PDB entry 6HUJ | electron microscopy, 3.04 A resolution | chains C and D of the 6 polymer chains in the assembly

[Chain C]
Molecule: Gamma-aminobutyric acid receptor subunit gamma-2
Organism: Homo sapiens
UniProtKB: P18507 (GBRG2_HUMAN), isoform P18507-2; residues -38 to 436 here correspond to UniProt positions 1-475 (UniProt number = residue number + 39)
Chain sequence (495 residues; each row starts with the number of its first residue; numbers below 1 keep their minus sign (Met-38 is residue -38)):
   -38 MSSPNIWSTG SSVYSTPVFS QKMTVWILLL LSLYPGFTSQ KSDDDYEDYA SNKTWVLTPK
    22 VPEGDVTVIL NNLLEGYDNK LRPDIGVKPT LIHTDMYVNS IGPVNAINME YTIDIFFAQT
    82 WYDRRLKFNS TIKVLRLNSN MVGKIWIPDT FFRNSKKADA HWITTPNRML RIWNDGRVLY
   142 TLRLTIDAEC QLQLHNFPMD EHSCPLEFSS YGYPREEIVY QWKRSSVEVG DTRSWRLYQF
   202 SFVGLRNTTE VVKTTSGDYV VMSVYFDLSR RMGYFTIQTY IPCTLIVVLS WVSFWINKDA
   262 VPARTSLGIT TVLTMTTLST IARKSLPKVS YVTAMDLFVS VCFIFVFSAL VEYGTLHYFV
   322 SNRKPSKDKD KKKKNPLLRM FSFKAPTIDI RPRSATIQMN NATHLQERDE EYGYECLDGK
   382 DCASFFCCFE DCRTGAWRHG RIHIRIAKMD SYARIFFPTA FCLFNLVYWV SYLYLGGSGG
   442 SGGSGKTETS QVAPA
Disordered / not traced: -38 to 25, 325-405, 437-456
Disulfides: Cys151-Cys165
Covalently attached groups: N-acetylglucosamine (NAG) linked to Asn208
Sequence notes: expression tag (437-456)
Ligand contacts: picrotoxin (RI5; (1aR,2aR,3S,6R,6aS,8aS,8bR,9R)-2a-hydroxy-8b-methyl-9-(prop-1-en-2-yl)hexahydro-3,6-methano-1,5,7-trioxacyclopenta[ij]c yclopropa[a]azulene-4,8(3H)-dione): Ser267, Ile270, Thr271, Leu274
UniProt features mapped onto this chain:
  - region: Arg394 to Asp411 (Interaction with GABARAP)
  - glycosylation (N-linked (GlcNAc...) asparagine): Asn13, Asn90, Asn208

[Chain D]
Molecule: Gamma-aminobutyric acid receptor subunit alpha-1
Organism: Bos taurus
UniProtKB: chimeric construct of P08219, P14867: residues -34 to -8 from P08219 (GBRA1_BOVIN) positions 1-27 (UniProt number = residue number + 35); residues 1-429 from P14867 positions 28-456 (UniProt number = residue number + 27)
Chain sequence (464 residues; numbered -34 to 429; the number before each row is that of its first residue; numbers below 1 keep their minus sign (Met-34 is residue -34)):
   -34 MKKSPGLSDY LWAWTLFLST LTGRSYGDYK DDDDKQPSLQ DELKDNTTVF TRILDRLLDG
    26 YDNRLRPGLG ERVTEVKTDI FVTSFGPVSD HDMEYTIDVF FRQSWKDERL KFKGPMTVLR
    86 LNNLMASKIW TPDTFFHNGK KSVAHNMTMP NKLLRITEDG TLLYTMRLTV RAECPMHLED
   146 FPMDAHACPL KFGSYAYTRA EVVYEWTREP ARSVVVAEDG SRLNQYDLLG QTVDSGIVQS
   206 STGEYVVMTT HFHLKRKIGY FVIQTYLPCI MTVILSQVSF WLNRESVPAR TVFGVTTVLT
   266 MTTLSISARN SLPKVAYATA MDWFIAVCYA FVFSALIEFA TVNYFTKRGY AWDGKSVVPE
   326 KPKKVKDPLI KKNNTYAPTA TSYTPNLARG DPGLATIAKS ATIEPKEVKP ETKPPEPKKT
   386 FNSVSKIDRL SRIAFPLLFG IFNLVYWATY LNREPQLKAP TPHQ
Disordered / not traced: -34 to 11, 321-383, 419-429
Disulfides: Cys139-Cys153
Covalently attached groups: N-acetylglucosamine (NAG) linked to Asn111
Sequence notes: linker (-7 to 0)
Ligand contacts:
  - gamma-amino-butanoic acid (ABU): Phe65, Arg67, Leu118, Thr130
  - PIO ([(2R)-2-octanoyloxy-3-[oxidanyl-[(1R,2R,3S,4R,5R,6S)-2,3,6-tris(oxidanyl)-4,5-diphosphonooxy-cyclohexyl]oxy-phosphoryl]oxy-propyl] octanoate): Arg249, Glu303, Thr306, Phe310, Thr311, Lys312, Arg313, Phe386, Asn387, Ser388, Ser390, Lys391, Ile392, Leu395, Ser396, Phe400
  - picrotoxin (RI5; (1aR,2aR,3S,6R,6aS,8aS,8bR,9R)-2a-hydroxy-8b-methyl-9-(prop-1-en-2-yl)hexahydro-3,6-methano-1,5,7-trioxacyclopenta[ij]c yclopropa[a]azulene-4,8(3H)-dione): Val257, Thr261, Leu264
UniProt features mapped onto this chain:
  - binding site (4-aminobutanoate): Arg67, Thr130
  - binding site (3alpha-hydroxy-5alpha-pregnan-11,20-dione): Trp246
  - glycosylation (N-linked (GlcNAc...) asparagine): Asn11, Asn111
Reported in the primary citation:
  - binding site for gamma-amino-butanoic acid: Phe65, Arg67, Thr130

[How chain C and chain D interact]
Contacting residue pairs - 105 pairs, chain C then chain D:
  Val27(C) - Leu30(D)  hydrophobic
  Val27(C) - Leu34(D)  hydrophobic
  Thr28(C) - Asp27(D)  hydrogen bond
  Thr28(C) - Leu30(D)
  Leu31(C) - Arg29(D)
  Leu31(C) - Leu30(D)  hydrophobic
  Asn32(C) - Arg29(D)
  Leu35(C) - Arg29(D)
  Ser61(C) - Glu138(D)
  Phe77(C) - Phe100(D)  hydrophobic
  Phe77(C) - Tyr160(D)  hydrophobic
  Arg97(C) - Tyr162(D)
  Arg97(C) - Thr163(D)  hydrogen bond
  Arg97(C) - Glu166(D)  salt bridge
  Leu98(C) - Arg29(D)
  Leu98(C) - Ala161(D)
  Asn99(C) - Trp95(D)  hydrogen bond
  Asn99(C) - Asp98(D)  hydrogen bond
  Asn99(C) - Tyr162(D)  hydrogen bond
  Asn101(C) - Asn28(D)  hydrogen bond (side chain-backbone)
  Met102(C) - Arg29(D)
  His122(C) - Lys105(D)
  Ile124(C) - Thr99(D)
  Ile124(C) - Phe100(D)
  Ile124(C) - Ser107(D)
  Ile124(C) - Ala109(D)
  Ile124(C) - Leu133(D)  hydrophobic
  Thr125(C) - Thr99(D)  hydrogen bond (side chain-backbone)
  Thr125(C) - Met131(D)
  Thr125(C) - Leu133(D)
  Thr126(C) - Pro97(D)
  Thr126(C) - Asp98(D)
  Asn128(C) - Phe100(D)
  Asn128(C) - Tyr160(D)
  Arg129(C) - Tyr160(D)
  Met130(C) - Tyr160(D)  hydrophobic
  Met130(C) - Ala161(D)  hydrophobic
  Arg132(C) - Ala161(D)  hydrogen bond (side chain-backbone)
  Arg132(C) - Thr163(D)
  Arg132(C) - Thr207(D)  hydrogen bond (side chain-backbone)
  Arg132(C) - Tyr210(D)  hydrogen bond
  Thr142(C) - Tyr160(D)
  Leu143(C) - Tyr160(D)  hydrogen bond (backbone-side chain)
  Arg144(C) - Phe100(D)
  Arg144(C) - Phe101(D)  hydrogen bond (side chain-backbone)
  Arg144(C) - His102(D)  hydrogen bond (side chain-backbone)
  Arg144(C) - Gly104(D)  hydrogen bond (side chain-backbone)
  Arg144(C) - Tyr160(D)  hydrogen bond (backbone-side chain)
  Arg194(C) - His142(D)
  Ser195(C) - Glu138(D)
  Ser195(C) - Pro140(D)
  Trp196(C) - Met58(D)
  Arg197(C) - Asp57(D)
  Arg197(C) - Met58(D)
  Arg197(C) - Lys105(D)
  Arg197(C) - Glu138(D)  salt bridge
  Tyr199(C) - Asp55(D)  hydrogen bond (side chain-backbone)
  Tyr199(C) - His56(D)  hydrogen bond (side chain-backbone)
  Tyr199(C) - Asp57(D)  hydrogen bond (side chain-backbone)
  Tyr199(C) - Met58(D)
  Tyr199(C) - Lys279(D)
  Tyr199(C) - Val280(D)  hydrophobic
  Tyr199(C) - Ala281(D)  hydrogen bond (backbone-backbone)
  Gln200(C) - Lys279(D)
  Gln200(C) - Ala281(D)
  Arg232(C) - Ala281(D)
  Arg232(C) - Tyr282(D)
  Gly234(C) - Ala281(D)
  Tyr235(C) - Arg274(D)
  Tyr235(C) - Val280(D)
  Tyr235(C) - Ala281(D)  hydrophobic
  Tyr235(C) - Tyr282(D)
  Ile238(C) - Ala283(D)  hydrophobic
  Ile238(C) - Asp287(D)
  Gln239(C) - Ser270(D)
  Gln239(C) - Arg274(D)
  Gln239(C) - Asp287(D)
  Pro243(C) - Tyr294(D)
  Leu246(C) - Tyr294(D)  hydrophobic
  Leu246(C) - Phe298(D)
  Ile247(C) - Tyr294(D)
  Val249(C) - Phe298(D)  hydrophobic
  Leu250(C) - Val263(D)  hydrophobic
  Leu250(C) - Phe298(D)  hydrophobic
  Leu250(C) - Leu301(D)  hydrophobic
  Val253(C) - Ile302(D)  hydrophobic
  Val253(C) - Ala305(D)  hydrophobic
  Ile257(C) - Asn308(D)
  Pro263(C) - Pro253(D)  hydrophobic
  Ala264(C) - Val252(D)
  Ala264(C) - Thr256(D)
  Leu268(C) - Thr256(D)
  Leu268(C) - Val260(D)  hydrophobic
  Thr271(C) - Val260(D)
  Thr271(C) - Leu264(D)
  Thr272(C) - Val260(D)
  Leu274(C) - Leu264(D)  hydrophobic
  Thr275(C) - Leu264(D)
  Thr275(C) - Thr267(D)
  Thr278(C) - Ile271(D)
  Leu279(C) - Thr267(D)
  Ile282(C) - Ile271(D)  hydrophobic
  Lys285(C) - Asn275(D)
  Lys285(C) - Lys279(D)
  Ser286(C) - Lys279(D)
Also at the interface, not in a pair above, chain C (61 interface residues in all): Asp75, Lys105, Ala121, Glu189, Met233, Trp256, Ala261, Ser267
Also at the interface, not in a pair above, chain D (66 interface residues in all): Phe66, Thr96, Asn103, Lys106, Val108, Ser206, Val257, Thr261, Pro278, Phe304, Tyr309

[Overview]
The interface between chain C and chain D involves 61 residues on one side and 66 on the other; the contacts
include 19 hydrogen bonds and 2 salt bridges. Among the polar pairs are Arg97(C)-Glu166(D),
Arg197(C)-Glu138(D) and Thr28(C)-Asp27(D). The paper reports a binding site for gamma-amino-butanoic acid at
Phe65(D), Arg67(D) and Thr130(D).
Chain C is Gamma-aminobutyric acid receptor subunit gamma-2 (Homo sapiens) and chain D is Gamma-aminobutyric
acid receptor subunit alpha-1 (Bos taurus); the structure, CryoEM structure of human full-length heteromeric
alpha1beta3gamma2L GABA(A)R in complex with picrotoxin, GABA and megabody Mb38, was determined by electron
microscopy together with 6HUG, 6HUK, 6HUO and 6HUP from the same study.
